PDB entry 5W9M | electron microscopy, 4.70 A resolution (low resolution: residue-level contacts below are approximate; hydrogen-bond / salt-bridge calls are withheld) | chains F and J of the 10 polymer chains in the assembly

[Chain F (and J)]
Name: Spike glycoprotein
Organism: Middle East respiratory syndrome-related coronavirus
Notes: chain J of this document is another copy of the same molecule, construct and numbering; everything in this record applies to it too
UniProtKB: W5ZZF5 (W5ZZF5_9BETC); residue numbers follow UniProt; this construct covers 1-1291
Sequence (1329 residues; numbered 1 to 1329; the number before each row is that of its first residue):
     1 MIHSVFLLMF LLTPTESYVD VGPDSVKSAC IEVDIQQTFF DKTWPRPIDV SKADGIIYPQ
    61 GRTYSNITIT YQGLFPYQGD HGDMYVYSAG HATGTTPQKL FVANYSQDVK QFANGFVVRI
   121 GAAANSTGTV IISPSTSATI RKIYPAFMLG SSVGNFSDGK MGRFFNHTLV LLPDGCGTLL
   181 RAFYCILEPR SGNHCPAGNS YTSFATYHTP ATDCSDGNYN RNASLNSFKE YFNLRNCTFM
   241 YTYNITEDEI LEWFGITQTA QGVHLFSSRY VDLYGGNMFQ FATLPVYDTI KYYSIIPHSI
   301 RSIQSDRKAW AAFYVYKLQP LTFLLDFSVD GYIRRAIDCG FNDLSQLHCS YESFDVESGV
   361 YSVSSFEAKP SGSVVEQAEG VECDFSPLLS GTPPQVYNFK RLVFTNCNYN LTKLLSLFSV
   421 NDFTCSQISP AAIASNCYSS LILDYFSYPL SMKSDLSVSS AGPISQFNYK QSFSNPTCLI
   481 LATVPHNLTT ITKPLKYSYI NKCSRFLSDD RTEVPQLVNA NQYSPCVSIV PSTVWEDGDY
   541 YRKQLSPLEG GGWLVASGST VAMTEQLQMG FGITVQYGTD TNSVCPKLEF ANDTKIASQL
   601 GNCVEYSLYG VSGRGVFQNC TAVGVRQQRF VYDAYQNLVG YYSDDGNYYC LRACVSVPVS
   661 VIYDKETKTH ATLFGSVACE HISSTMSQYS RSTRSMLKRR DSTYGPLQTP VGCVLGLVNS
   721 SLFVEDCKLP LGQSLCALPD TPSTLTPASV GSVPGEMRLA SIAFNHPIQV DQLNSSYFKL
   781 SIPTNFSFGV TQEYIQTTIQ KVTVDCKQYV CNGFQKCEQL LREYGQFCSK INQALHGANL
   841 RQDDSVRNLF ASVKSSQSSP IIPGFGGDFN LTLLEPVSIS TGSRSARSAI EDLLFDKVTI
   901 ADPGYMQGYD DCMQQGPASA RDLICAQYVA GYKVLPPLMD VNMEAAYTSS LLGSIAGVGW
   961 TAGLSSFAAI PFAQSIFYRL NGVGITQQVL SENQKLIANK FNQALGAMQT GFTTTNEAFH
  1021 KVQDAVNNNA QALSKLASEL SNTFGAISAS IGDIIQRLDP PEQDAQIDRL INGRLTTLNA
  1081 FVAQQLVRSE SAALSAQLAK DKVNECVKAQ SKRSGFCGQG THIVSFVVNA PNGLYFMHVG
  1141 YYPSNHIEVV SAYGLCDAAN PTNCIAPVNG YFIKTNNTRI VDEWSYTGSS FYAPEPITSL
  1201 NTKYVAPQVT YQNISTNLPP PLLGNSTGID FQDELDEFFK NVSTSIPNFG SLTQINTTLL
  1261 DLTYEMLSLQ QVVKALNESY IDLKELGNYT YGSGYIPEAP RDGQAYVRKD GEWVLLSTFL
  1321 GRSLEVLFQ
Not modelled in the structure: 1-17, 744-1329
Sequence notes: conflict Phe-506 (Leu in W5ZZF5), Ala-748 (Arg in W5ZZF5), Gly-751 (Arg in W5ZZF5); engineered mutation Pro-1060 (Val in W5ZZF5), Pro-1061 (Leu in W5ZZF5); expression tag (1292-1329)
Disulfides: Cys-30/Cys-195, Cys-176/Cys-214, Cys-185/Cys-237, Cys-339/Cys-349, Cys-383/Cys-407, Cys-425/Cys-478, Cys-437/Cys-585, Cys-503/Cys-526, Cys-603/Cys-654, Cys-620/Cys-650, Cys-679/Cys-713, Cys-727/Cys-736
What the authors report for this chain:
  - mutagenesis - V1060P/L1061P (>50-fold): increased expression

[How chain F and chain J interact]
Contacting residue pairs (41):
  Arg-401(F) / Ala-260(J)
  Arg-401(F) / Tyr-287(J)
  Val-403(F) / Tyr-287(J)
  Arg-511(F) / Asn-410(J)
  Asn-521(F) / Ala-260(J)
  Gln-522(F) / Thr-289(J)
  Tyr-523(F) / Asp-288(J)
  Pro-525(F) / Lys-291(J)
  Leu-548(F) / Asn-155(J)
  Gln-576(F) / Gln-261(J)
  Thr-579(F) / Gln-60(J)
  Thr-579(F) / Gly-61(J)
  Thr-579(F) / Arg-62(J)
  Asp-580(F) / Gln-60(J)
  Asp-580(F) / Gly-61(J)
  Thr-581(F) / Gln-60(J)
  Gly-624(F) / Thr-63(J)
  Gly-624(F) / Tyr-64(J)
  Gly-624(F) / Val-329(J)
  Gly-624(F) / Asp-330(J)
  Gly-624(F) / Gly-331(J)
  Val-625(F) / Tyr-58(J)
  Val-625(F) / Thr-63(J)
  Val-625(F) / Asp-330(J)
  Val-625(F) / Gly-331(J)
  Val-625(F) / Tyr-332(J)
  Gln-628(F) / Tyr-58(J)
  Gln-628(F) / Pro-59(J)
  Gln-628(F) / Gly-61(J)
  Gln-628(F) / Arg-62(J)
  Gln-628(F) / Thr-63(J)
  Gln-628(F) / Phe-279(J)
  Phe-630(F) / Arg-62(J)
  Phe-630(F) / Thr-63(J)
  Val-631(F) / Thr-63(J)
  Tyr-632(F) / Arg-62(J)
  Tyr-632(F) / Thr-63(J)
  Tyr-632(F) / Tyr-64(J)
  Ala-634(F) / Ile-67(J)
  Gln-636(F) / Arg-62(J)
  Tyr-642(F) / Thr-63(J)
Other interface residues (no listed pair), chain F (23 interface residues in all): Val-623, Asp-633
Other interface residues (no listed pair), chain J (24 interface residues in all): Ile-69, Thr-412, Lys-413

[Summary]
Chain F and chain J form an interface of 23 and 24 residues respectively. The paper reports that V1060P/L1061P
of chain F increase expression.
Chain F and chain J are both Spike glycoprotein (Middle East respiratory syndrome-related coronavirus); the
structure, MERS S ectodomain trimer in complex with variable domain of neutralizing antibody G4, was
determined by electron microscopy together with 5VZR, 5W9H, 5W9I, 5W9J, 5W9K, 5W9L and 3 further entries from
the same study.
